Entry 6BJ8 (X-ray diffraction, 1.75 A resolution); this record covers chains A and B of the 5 polymer chains in the assembly.

[Chain A]
Protein: HLA class I histocompatibility antigen, B-35 alpha chain
Source organism: Homo sapiens
UniProtKB: P30685 (1B35_HUMAN); residues 1-276 here correspond to UniProt positions 25-300 (UniProt number = residue number + 24)
Sequence (276 residues; row label = number of the first residue in the row):
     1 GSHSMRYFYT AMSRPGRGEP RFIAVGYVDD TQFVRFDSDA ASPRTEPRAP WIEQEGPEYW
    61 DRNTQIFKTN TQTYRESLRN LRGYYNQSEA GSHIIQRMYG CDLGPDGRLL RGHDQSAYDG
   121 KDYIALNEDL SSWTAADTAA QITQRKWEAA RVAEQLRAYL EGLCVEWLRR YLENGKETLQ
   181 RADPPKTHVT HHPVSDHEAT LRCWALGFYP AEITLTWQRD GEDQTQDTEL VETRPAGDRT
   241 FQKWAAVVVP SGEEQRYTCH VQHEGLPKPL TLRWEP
Disordered / not traced: 1-2
Disulfides: Cys101-Cys164, Cys203-Cys259
Reported in the primary citation:
  - mutagenesis - S116F: increased expression

[Chain B]
Protein: Beta-2-microglobulin
Source organism: Homo sapiens
UniProtKB: P61769 (B2MG_HUMAN); residues 1-99 here correspond to UniProt positions 21-119 (UniProt number = residue number + 20)
Sequence (99 residues; row label = number of the first residue in the row):
     1 IQRTPKIQVY SRHPAENGKS NFLNCYVSGF HPSDIEVDLL KNGERIEKVE HSDLSFSKDW
    61 SFYLLYYTEF TPTEKDEYAC RVNHVTLSQP KIVKWDRDM
Disordered / not traced: 1, 98-99
Disulfides: Cys25-Cys80
UniProt features mapped onto this chain:
  - modified residue: Gln2 (Pyrrolidone carboxylic acid)
  - glycosylation: Ile1 (N-linked (Glc) (glycation) isoleucine), Lys19 (N-linked (Glc) (glycation) lysine), Lys41 (N-linked (Glc) (glycation) lysine), Lys48 (N-linked (Glc) (glycation) lysine), Lys58 (N-linked (Glc) (glycation) lysine), Lys91 (N-linked (Glc) (glycation) lysine), Lys94 (N-linked (Glc) (glycation) lysine)

[Chain A / chain B interface]
Pairs across the interface (54; chain A residue first):
  Phe8(A) - Ser55(B)
  Phe8(A) - Phe56(B)
  Tyr9(A) - Phe56(B)
  Thr10(A) - Phe56(B)
  Thr10(A) - Phe62(B)
  Met12(A) - Ser33(B)  hydrogen bond
  Arg17(A) - Asp34(B)  salt bridge
  Ile23(A) - Leu54(B)  hydrophobic
  Val25(A) - Asp53(B)
  Val25(A) - Leu54(B)
  Val25(A) - Ser55(B)
  Tyr27(A) - Ser55(B)  hydrogen bond
  Tyr27(A) - Tyr63(B)  hydrogen bond
  Gln32(A) - Asp53(B)  hydrogen bond
  Arg35(A) - Asp53(B)  salt bridge
  Arg48(A) - Asp53(B)  salt bridge
  Ile94(A) - Pro32(B)  hydrophobic
  Ile94(A) - Ser33(B)
  Gln96(A) - His31(B)  hydrogen bond
  Gln96(A) - Phe56(B)
  Gln96(A) - Trp60(B)  hydrogen bond (side chain-backbone)
  Gln96(A) - Phe62(B)
  Arg97(A) - Phe56(B)
  Met98(A) - Phe56(B)  hydrophobic
  Met98(A) - Lys58(B)
  Met98(A) - Trp60(B)  hydrophobic
  Gln115(A) - Trp60(B)
  Ser116(A) - Trp60(B)
  Ala117(A) - Trp60(B)  hydrophobic
  Asp119(A) - His31(B)
  Gly120(A) - His31(B)
  Gly120(A) - Trp60(B)
  Asp122(A) - Trp60(B)  hydrogen bond
  Val231(A) - Gln8(B)
  Glu232(A) - Lys6(B)  salt bridge
  Glu232(A) - Gln8(B)  hydrogen bond (backbone-side chain)
  Glu232(A) - Tyr26(B)  hydrogen bond
  Glu232(A) - Ser28(B)  hydrogen bond
  Thr233(A) - Tyr26(B)
  Arg234(A) - Gln8(B)  hydrogen bond
  Arg234(A) - Tyr10(B)
  Arg234(A) - Tyr26(B)
  Pro235(A) - Tyr10(B)  hydrogen bond (backbone-side chain)
  Pro235(A) - Asn24(B)
  Pro235(A) - Tyr26(B)
  Pro235(A) - Leu65(B)  hydrophobic
  Ala236(A) - Arg12(B)  hydrogen bond (backbone-side chain)
  Ala236(A) - Asn24(B)  hydrogen bond (backbone-side chain)
  Gly237(A) - Arg12(B)  hydrogen bond (backbone-side chain)
  Gly237(A) - Leu65(B)
  Asp238(A) - Arg12(B)
  Gln242(A) - Tyr10(B)
  Gln242(A) - Ser11(B)  hydrogen bond (side chain-backbone)
  Gln242(A) - Arg12(B)  hydrogen bond (side chain-backbone)
Also at the interface, not in a pair above, chain A (31 interface residues in all): Lys121
Also at the interface, not in a pair above, chain B (23 interface residues in all): Ser57, Asp59

[Overview]
31 residues of chain A and 23 residues of chain B are in contact, with 17 hydrogen bonds and 4 salt bridges.
Among the polar pairs are Arg17(A)-Asp34(B), Arg35(A)-Asp53(B) and Arg48(A)-Asp53(B). The paper reports that
S116F of chain A increases expression.
Here chain A is HLA class I histocompatibility antigen, B-35 alpha chain and chain B is Beta-2-microglobulin,
both from Homo sapiens. Entry 6BJ8 (TCR55 in complex with Pep20/HLA-B35) was determined by X-ray diffraction
(same publication as 6BJ2 and 6BJ3).
